8ZYG - chains A and B; structure by X-ray diffraction, 1.08 A resolution.

[Chain A (and B)]
Name: Cupin type-2 domain-containing protein
From: Thermotoga maritima MSB8
Notes: chain B of this document is another copy of the same molecule, construct and numbering; everything in this record applies to it too
UniProt: Q9X1H0 (Q9X1H0_THEMA); residue numbers follow UniProt; this construct covers 1-114
Sequence (118 residues; numbered -3 to 114; the number before each row is that of its first residue; numbers below 1 keep their minus sign (Gly-3 is residue -3)):
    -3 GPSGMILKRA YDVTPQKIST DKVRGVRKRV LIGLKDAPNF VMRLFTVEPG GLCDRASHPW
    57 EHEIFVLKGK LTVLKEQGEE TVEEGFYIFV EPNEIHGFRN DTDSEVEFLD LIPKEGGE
Construct notes: expression tag (-3 to 0); engineered mutation Cys49 (Ile in Q9X1H0), Ala52 (His in Q9X1H0), Asp106 (Cys in Q9X1H0)
Modified positions: Cys49 (S-mercaptocysteine; CSS)
Metal / ion sites: Cu ion: His54, His58, His92

[Interface between chain A and chain B]
Pairs across the interface (95; chain A residue first):
  Pro-2(A) - Glu87(B)
  Ser-1(A) - Glu87(B)
  Ser-1(A) - Glu90(B)
  Gly0(A) - Glu87(B)  hydrogen bond (backbone-backbone)
  Gly0(A) - Glu90(B)  hydrogen bond (backbone-side chain)
  Met1(A) - Val69(B)  hydrophobic
  Met1(A) - Leu70(B)
  Met1(A) - Lys71(B)
  Met1(A) - Phe85(B)
  Met1(A) - Ile91(B)
  Met1(A) - His92(B)
  Ile2(A) - Tyr83(B)
  Ile2(A) - Ile84(B)
  Ile2(A) - Phe85(B)  hydrogen bond (backbone-backbone)
  Leu3(A) - Val69(B)  hydrophobic
  Leu3(A) - Lys71(B)
  Leu3(A) - Glu76(B)
  Leu3(A) - Val78(B)  hydrophobic
  Leu3(A) - Phe82(B)
  Leu3(A) - Tyr83(B)
  Lys4(A) - Phe82(B)
  Lys4(A) - Tyr83(B)  hydrogen bond (backbone-backbone)
  Arg5(A) - Gly81(B)
  Arg5(A) - Phe82(B)
  Ala6(A) - Phe61(B)  hydrophobic
  Ala6(A) - Gly81(B)  hydrogen bond (backbone-backbone)
  Leu27(A) - Tyr83(B)  hydrogen bond (backbone-side chain)
  Ile28(A) - Glu59(B)
  Ile28(A) - Tyr83(B)  hydrophobic
  Ile28(A) - Phe85(B)  hydrophobic
  Asp32(A) - Phe85(B)
  Pro34(A) - Glu57(B)
  Pro34(A) - Phe85(B)
  Asn35(A) - Glu57(B)  hydrogen bond
  Asn35(A) - Pro109(B)
  Phe36(A) - Phe36(B)  hydrophobic
  Phe36(A) - Glu57(B)
  Phe36(A) - Glu59(B)
  Phe36(A) - Leu107(B)
  Phe36(A) - Ile108(B)
  Phe36(A) - Pro109(B)
  Val37(A) - Glu59(B)
  Met38(A) - Glu59(B)
  Met38(A) - Ile60(B)
  Glu57(A) - Pro34(B)
  Glu57(A) - Asn35(B)  hydrogen bond
  Glu57(A) - Phe36(B)
  Glu59(A) - Ile28(B)
  Glu59(A) - Phe36(B)
  Glu59(A) - Val37(B)
  Glu59(A) - Met38(B)
  Glu59(A) - Leu107(B)
  Ile60(A) - Met38(B)
  Phe61(A) - Ala6(B)  hydrophobic
  Phe61(A) - Leu40(B)  hydrophobic
  Phe61(A) - Leu63(B)  hydrophobic
  Phe61(A) - Leu105(B)  hydrophobic
  Leu63(A) - Phe61(B)  hydrophobic
  Leu63(A) - Leu63(B)  hydrophobic
  Val69(A) - Met1(B)  hydrophobic
  Val69(A) - Leu3(B)  hydrophobic
  Glu76(A) - Leu3(B)
  Val78(A) - Leu3(B)  hydrophobic
  Glu79(A) - Arg5(B)  salt bridge
  Gly81(A) - Arg5(B)
  Gly81(A) - Ala6(B)  hydrogen bond (backbone-backbone)
  Phe82(A) - Lys4(B)
  Phe82(A) - Arg5(B)
  Tyr83(A) - Ile2(B)
  Tyr83(A) - Leu3(B)
  Tyr83(A) - Lys4(B)  hydrogen bond (backbone-backbone)
  Tyr83(A) - Val9(B)
  Tyr83(A) - Leu27(B)  hydrogen bond (side chain-backbone)
  Tyr83(A) - Ile28(B)  hydrophobic
  Ile84(A) - Ile2(B)
  Ile84(A) - Ile28(B)
  Phe85(A) - Gly0(B)
  Phe85(A) - Met1(B)
  Phe85(A) - Ile2(B)  hydrogen bond (backbone-backbone)
  Phe85(A) - Ile28(B)  hydrophobic
  Phe85(A) - Asp32(B)
  Phe85(A) - Pro34(B)
  Val86(A) - Gly0(B)
  Glu87(A) - Gly0(B)  hydrogen bond (backbone-backbone)
  Glu90(A) - Gly0(B)
  Ile91(A) - Met1(B)
  His92(A) - Met1(B)
  Leu105(A) - Phe61(B)  hydrophobic
  Leu105(A) - Leu105(B)  hydrophobic
  Leu107(A) - Phe36(B)
  Leu107(A) - Glu59(B)
  Leu107(A) - Leu107(B)  hydrophobic
  Ile108(A) - Phe36(B)
  Pro109(A) - Asn35(B)
  Pro109(A) - Phe36(B)
Interface residues without a listed pair, chain A (46 interface residues in all): Ala33, Leu40, Leu70, Lys71, Glu80, Pro88
Interface residues without a listed pair, chain B (43 interface residues in all): Ala33, Val86, Pro88

[In short]
46 residues of chain A face 43 of chain B across their interface; the contacts include 13 hydrogen bonds and 1
salt bridge. Polar contacts include Glu79(A)-Arg5(B), Gly0(A)-Glu90(B) and Leu27(A)-Tyr83(B). His54(A),
His58(A) and His92(A) coordinate a Cu ion ion.
Chain A and chain B are both Cupin type-2 domain-containing protein (Thermotoga maritima MSB8); the structure,
Crystal structure of a cupin protein (tm1459, I49C-4py/H52A/C106D mutant) in copper (Cu) substituted form, was
determined by X-ray diffraction together with 8ZYH from the same study.
